Entry 6R0Y (electron microscopy, 3.90 A resolution); this record covers chains E and G of the 26 polymer chains in the assembly.

Chain E:
Protein: V-type ATP synthase beta chain
From: Thermus thermophilus (strain HB8 / ATCC 27634 / DSM 579)
Reference sequence: Q56404 (VATB_THET8); residue numbers follow UniProt; this construct covers 1-478
Sequence (478 residues; each row starts with the number of its first residue):
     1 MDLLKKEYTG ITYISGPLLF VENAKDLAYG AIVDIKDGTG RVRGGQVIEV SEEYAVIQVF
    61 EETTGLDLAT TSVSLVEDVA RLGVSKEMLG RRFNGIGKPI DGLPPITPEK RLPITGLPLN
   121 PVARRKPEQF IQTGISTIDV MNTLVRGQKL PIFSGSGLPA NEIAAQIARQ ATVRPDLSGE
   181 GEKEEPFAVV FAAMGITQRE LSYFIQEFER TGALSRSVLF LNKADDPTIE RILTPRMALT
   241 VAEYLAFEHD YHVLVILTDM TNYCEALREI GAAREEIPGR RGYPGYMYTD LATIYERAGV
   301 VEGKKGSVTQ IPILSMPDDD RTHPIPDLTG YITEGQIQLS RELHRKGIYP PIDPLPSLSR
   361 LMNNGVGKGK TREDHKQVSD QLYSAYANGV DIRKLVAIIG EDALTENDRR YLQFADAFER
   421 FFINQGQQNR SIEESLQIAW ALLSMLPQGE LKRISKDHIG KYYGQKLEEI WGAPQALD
Disordered / not traced: 1-4, 467-478

Chain G:
Protein: V-type ATP synthase subunit D
From: Thermus thermophilus (strain HB8 / ATCC 27634 / DSM 579)
Reference sequence: O87880 (VATD_THET8); residue numbers follow UniProt; this construct covers 1-223
Sequence (223 residues; numbered 1 to 223; the number before each row is that of its first residue):
     1 MSQVSPTRMN LLQRRGQLRL AQKGVDLLKK KRDALVAEFF GLVREAMEAR KALDQAAKEA
    61 YAALLLAQAF DGPEVVAGAA LGVPPLEGVE AEVENVWGSK VPRLKATFPD GALLSPVGTP
   121 AYTLEASRAF RRYAEALIRV ANTETRLKKI GEEIKKTTRR VNALEQVVIP GIRAQIRFIQ
   181 QVLEQRERED TFRLKRIKGK IEAREAEEEG GRPNPQVEIG AGL
Disordered / not traced: 1-2, 209-223

Interface between chain E and chain G:
Pairs across the interface (20; chain E residue first):
  Y54(E) - E205(G)  hydrogen bond
  E275(E) - K198(G)  hydrogen bond (backbone-side chain)
  I277(E) - T191(G)
  I277(E) - K195(G)
  P278(E) - L194(G)  hydrophobic
  R281(E) - R8(G)
  R281(E) - E187(G)
  D318(E) - L12(G)
  D320(E) - L12(G)
  D320(E) - R15(G)  salt bridge
  T322(E) - R15(G)  hydrogen bond
  D391(E) - K30(G)  salt bridge
  K394(E) - L27(G)
  L395(E) - K30(G)
  L395(E) - K31(G)
  I398(E) - L27(G)  hydrophobic
  I398(E) - K31(G)
  I398(E) - W97(G)
  I399(E) - A34(G)  hydrophobic
  I399(E) - W97(G)
Other interface residues (no listed pair), chain E (17 interface residues in all): E276, D319, I392, A403
Other interface residues (no listed pair), chain G (17 interface residues in all): D26, E38, I201

Summary:
Chain E and chain G each contribute 17 residues to their interface; the contacts include 3 hydrogen bonds and
2 salt bridges. Polar pairs include D320(E)-R15(G), D391(E)-K30(G) and Y54(E)-E205(G).
Here chain E is V-type ATP synthase beta chain and chain G is V-type ATP synthase subunit D, both from Thermus
thermophilus (strain HB8 / ATCC 27634 / DSM 579). Entry 6R0Y (Thermus thermophilus V/A-type ATPase/synthase,
rotational state 3) was determined by electron microscopy together with 6QUM, 6R0W, 6R0Z and 6R10 from the
same study.
